PDB entry 6P71 | X-ray diffraction, 2.92 A resolution | chains A and B of the 9 polymer chains in the assembly

Chain A (and B):
Molecule: DNA-directed RNA polymerase subunit alpha
From: Thermus thermophilus
Notes: EC 2.7.7.6; chain B of this document is another copy of the same molecule, construct and numbering; everything in this record applies to it too
UniProtKB: Q9Z9H6 (RPOA_THETH); numbering as in UniProt (aligned over 1-315)
Chain sequence (315 residues; row label = number of the first residue in the row):
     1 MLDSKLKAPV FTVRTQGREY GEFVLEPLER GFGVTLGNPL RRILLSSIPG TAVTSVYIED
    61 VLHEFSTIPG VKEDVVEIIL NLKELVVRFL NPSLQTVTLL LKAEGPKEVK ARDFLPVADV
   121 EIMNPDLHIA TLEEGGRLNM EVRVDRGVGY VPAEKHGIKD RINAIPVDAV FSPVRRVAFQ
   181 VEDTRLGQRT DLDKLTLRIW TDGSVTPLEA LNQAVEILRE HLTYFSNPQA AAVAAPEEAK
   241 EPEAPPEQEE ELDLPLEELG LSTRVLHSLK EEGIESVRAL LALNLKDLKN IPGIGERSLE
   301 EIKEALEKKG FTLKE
Not modelled in the structure: 1-3, 230-315 (chain B: 1-6, 229-315)

Chain A / chain B interface:
Residue-residue contacts (50):
  A8(A) with Y224(B), hydrophobic
  P9(A) with Y224(B)
  F11(A) with Y224(B); F225(B); S226(B); N227(B); P228(B)
  L25(A) with Y224(B); F225(B), hydrophobic
  L28(A) with H221(B)
  G31(A) with R42(B), hydrogen bond (backbone-side chain)
  F32(A) with S47(B); I217(B), hydrophobic; H221(B)
  V34(A) with R42(B)
  T35(A) with P39(B); R42(B), hydrogen bond; I43(B)
  P39(A) with T35(B); P39(B), hydrophobic
  L40(A) with F225(B), hydrophobic
  R42(A) with G31(B), hydrogen bond (side chain-backbone); V34(B); T35(B), hydrogen bond
  I43(A) with F32(B), hydrophobic; T35(B)
  S47(A) with F32(B)
  V215(A) with L222(B), hydrophobic; F225(B), hydrophobic
  I217(A) with F32(B), hydrophobic
  L218(A) with L36(B), hydrophobic; L222(B), hydrophobic
  R219(A) with L222(B)
  H221(A) with F32(B)
  L222(A) with V215(B); L218(B), hydrophobic; R219(B)
  Y224(A) with P9(B), hydrophobic; F11(B); L25(B)
  F225(A) with F11(B); L25(B), hydrophobic; L40(B), hydrophobic; L211(B), hydrophobic
  N227(A) with F11(B)
  P228(A) with F11(B); V13(B), hydrophobic
  Q229(A) with F11(B), hydrogen bond (backbone-backbone); T12(B); V13(B)
Also at the interface, not in a pair above, chain A (30 interface residues in all): V13, L36, L211, N212, S226
Also at the interface, not in a pair above, chain B (29 interface residues in all): L28, S46

Summary:
30 residues of chain A and 29 residues of chain B are in contact; the contacts include 5 hydrogen bonds. Among
the polar pairs are G31(A)-R42(B), T35(A)-R42(B) and Q229(A)-F11(B).
Chain A and chain B are both DNA-directed RNA polymerase subunit alpha (Thermus thermophilus); the structure,
X-ray crystal structure of a bacterial reiterative transcription complex of pyrBI promoter, was determined by
X-ray diffraction, deposited together with 6OVR, 6OVY, 6OW3, 6OY5, 6OY6, 6OY7 and 6P70.
